Entry 7P5Z (electron microscopy, 3.30 A resolution); this record covers chains C and F of the 16 polymer chains in the assembly.

# Chain C
Molecule: DNA replication licensing factor MCM4
Source organism: Saccharomyces cerevisiae (strain ATCC 204508 / S288c)
Notes: EC 3.6.4.12
UniProtKB: P30665 (MCM4_YEAST); residues 1-933 here = UniProt positions 1-933
Chain sequence (933 residues; row label = number of the first residue in the row):
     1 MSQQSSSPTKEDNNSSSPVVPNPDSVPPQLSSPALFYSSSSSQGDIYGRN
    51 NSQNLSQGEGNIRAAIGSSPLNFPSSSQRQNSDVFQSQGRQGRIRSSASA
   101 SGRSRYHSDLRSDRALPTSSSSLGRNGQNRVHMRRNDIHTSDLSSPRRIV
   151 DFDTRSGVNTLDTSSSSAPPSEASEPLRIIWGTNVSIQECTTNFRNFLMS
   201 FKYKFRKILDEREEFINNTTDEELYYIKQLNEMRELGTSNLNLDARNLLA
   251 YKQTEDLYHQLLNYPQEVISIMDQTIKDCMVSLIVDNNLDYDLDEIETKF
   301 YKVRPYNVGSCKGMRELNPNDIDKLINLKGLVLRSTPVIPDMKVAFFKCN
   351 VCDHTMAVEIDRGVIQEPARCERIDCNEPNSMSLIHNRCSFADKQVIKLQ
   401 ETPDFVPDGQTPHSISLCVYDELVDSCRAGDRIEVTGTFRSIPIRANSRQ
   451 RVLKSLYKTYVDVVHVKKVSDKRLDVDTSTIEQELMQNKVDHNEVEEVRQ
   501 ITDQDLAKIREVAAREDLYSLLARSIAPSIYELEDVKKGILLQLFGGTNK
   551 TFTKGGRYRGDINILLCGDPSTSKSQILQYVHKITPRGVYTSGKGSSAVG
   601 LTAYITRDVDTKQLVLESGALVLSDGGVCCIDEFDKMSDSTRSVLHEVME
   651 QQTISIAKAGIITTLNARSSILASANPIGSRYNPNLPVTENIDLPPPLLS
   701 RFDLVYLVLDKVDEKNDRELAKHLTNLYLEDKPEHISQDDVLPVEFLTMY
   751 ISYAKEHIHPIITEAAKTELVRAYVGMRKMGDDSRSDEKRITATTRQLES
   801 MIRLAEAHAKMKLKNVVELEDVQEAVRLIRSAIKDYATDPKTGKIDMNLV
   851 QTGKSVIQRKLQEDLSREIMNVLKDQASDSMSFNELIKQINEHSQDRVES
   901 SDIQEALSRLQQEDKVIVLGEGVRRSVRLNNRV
Not modelled in the structure: 1-176, 205-219, 736-739, 783-785, 853-933
Metal / ion sites: Zn2+: C349, C352, C371, C376; Mg2+: S575 (together with ADP)
Small-molecule neighbours: ADP (adenosine-5'-diphosphate): S529, I530, Y531, L533, D569, P570, S571, T572, S573, K574, S575, Q576, L720, L724
Swiss-Prot annotation at these positions:
  - motif: S700 to D703 (Arginine finger)
  - binding site (ATP): G568 to S575
  - modified residue (Phosphoserine): S52, S56, S69
Reported in the primary citation:
  - post-translational modification sites: S171 (citing earlier work)
  - post-translational modification sites: S52, S56, S76, S77, S87

# Chain F
Molecule: DNA replication licensing factor MCM7
Source organism: Saccharomyces cerevisiae (strain ATCC 204508 / S288c)
Notes: EC 3.6.4.12
UniProtKB: P38132 (MCM7_YEAST); residues 1-845 here = UniProt positions 1-845
Chain sequence (845 residues; row label = number of the first residue in the row):
     1 MSAALPSIQLPVDYNNLFNEITDFLVTFKQDTLSSDATRNENEDENLDAE
    51 NIEQHLLEKGPKYMAMLQKVANRELNSVIIDLDDILQYQNEKFLQGTQAD
   101 DLVSAIQQNANHFTELFCRAIDNNMPLPTKEIDYKDDVLDVILNQRRLRN
   151 ERMLSDRTNEIRSENLMDTTMDPPSSMNDALREVVEDETELFPPNLTRRY
   201 FLYFKPLSQNCARRYRKKAISSKPLSVRQIKGDFLGQLITVRGIITRVSD
   251 VKPAVEVIAYTCDQCGYEVFQEVNSRTFTPLSECTSEECSQNQTKGQLFM
   301 STRASKFSAFQECKIQELSQQVPVGHIPRSLNIHVNGTLVRSLSPGDIVD
   351 VTGIFLPAPYTGFKALKAGLLTETYLEAQFVRQHKKKFASFSLTSDVEER
   401 VMELITSGDVYNRLAKSIAPEIYGNLDVKKALLLLLVGGVDKRVGDGMKI
   451 RGDINVCLMGDPGVAKSQLLKAICKISPRGVYTTGKGSSGVGLTAAVMKD
   501 PVTDEMILEGGALVLADNGICCIDEFDKMDESDRTAIHEVMEQQTISISK
   551 AGINTTLNARTSILAAANPLYGRYNPRLSPLDNINLPAALLSRFDILFLM
   601 LDIPSRDDDEKLAEHVTYVHMHNKQPDLDFTPVEPSKMREYIAYAKTKRP
   651 VMSEAVNDYVVQAYIRLRQDSKREMDSKFSFGQATPRTLLGIIRLSQALA
   701 KLRLADMVDIDDVEEALRLVRVSKESLYQETNKSKEDESPTTKIFTIIKK
   751 MLQETGKNTLSYENIVKTVRLRGFTMLQLSNCIQEYSYLNVWHLINEGNT
   801 LKFVDDGTMDTDQEDSLVSTPKLAPQTTASANVSAQDSDIDLQDA
Not modelled in the structure: 1-2, 32-58, 167-177, 730-845
Metal / ion sites: Zn2+: C262, C265, C284, C289; Mg2+: S467 (together with ADP)
Small-molecule neighbours:
  - ADP (adenosine-5'-diphosphate), molecule 1: E421, I422, Y423, N425, D461, P462, G463, V464, A465, K466, S467, Q468, L612, V616
  - ADP, molecule 2: I450, E542, R593, P686, R687, L690
Swiss-Prot annotation at these positions:
  - motif: S592 to D595 (Arginine finger)
  - binding site (ATP): Y423, G463, A465, K466, S467, N568, R593, R687
  - modified residue: T811 (Phosphothreonine), S819 (Phosphoserine), S838 (Phosphoserine)

# Interface between chain C and chain F
Residue-residue contacts (135; chain C residue first):
  I179(C) - Q145(F)
  W181(C) - Q145(F)
  W181(C) - E268(F)
  G182(C) - V141(F)
  G182(C) - I142(F)
  G182(C) - Q145(F)  hydrogen bond (backbone-side chain)
  T183(C) - Q145(F)  hydrogen bond (backbone-side chain)
  E255(C) - K135(F)
  D256(C) - Y134(F)
  D256(C) - K135(F)  salt bridge
  H259(C) - Y134(F)
  H259(C) - K135(F)  hydrogen bond
  Q260(C) - Y134(F)
  N263(C) - V138(F)
  N263(C) - R303(F)  hydrogen bond (backbone-side chain)
  Y264(C) - V138(F)
  Y264(C) - R303(F)
  R315(C) - R341(F)  hydrogen bond (backbone-side chain)
  E316(C) - R341(F)
  L317(C) - R341(F)  hydrogen bond (backbone-side chain)
  N318(C) - R341(F)  hydrogen bond
  P319(C) - A309(F)  hydrophobic
  I322(C) - R303(F)
  D323(C) - R303(F)  hydrogen bond (backbone-side chain)
  K324(C) - D137(F)  salt bridge
  D361(C) - F299(F)
  R362(C) - F299(F)
  V364(C) - Q297(F)
  V364(C) - F299(F)  hydrophobic
  Q366(C) - Q297(F)  hydrogen bond
  Q400(C) - T555(F)
  V406(C) - R560(F)  hydrogen bond (backbone-side chain)
  P407(C) - R560(F)  hydrogen bond (backbone-side chain)
  D408(C) - R479(F)
  D408(C) - D517(F)
  D408(C) - N518(F)  hydrogen bond
  G409(C) - R479(F)
  G409(C) - V514(F)
  G409(C) - D517(F)  hydrogen bond (backbone-side chain)
  T411(C) - L508(F)  hydrogen bond (side chain-backbone)
  T411(C) - V514(F)
  P412(C) - T555(F)
  P412(C) - T556(F)
  S441(C) - P253(F)
  R451(C) - P280(F)
  V452(C) - T277(F)
  V452(C) - F278(F)
  L453(C) - T277(F)
  L453(C) - F278(F)  hydrogen bond (backbone-backbone)
  K454(C) - R276(F)
  K454(C) - F278(F)
  S455(C) - V255(F)
  S455(C) - V273(F)
  S455(C) - S275(F)  hydrogen bond (side chain-backbone)
  S455(C) - R276(F)  hydrogen bond (backbone-backbone)
  S455(C) - T277(F)
  L456(C) - K252(F)
  L456(C) - P253(F)
  L456(C) - F310(F)  hydrophobic
  Y457(C) - P253(F)  hydrogen bond (backbone-backbone)
  Y457(C) - V255(F)  hydrophobic
  Y457(C) - M300(F)
  Y457(C) - F307(F)  hydrophobic
  T459(C) - K252(F)  hydrogen bond
  P528(C) - D446(F)
  S529(C) - V444(F)
  P570(C) - A589(F)  hydrophobic
  P570(C) - R687(F)  hydrogen bond (backbone-side chain)
  S571(C) - T685(F)  hydrogen bond
  S571(C) - P686(F)
  S571(C) - R687(F)
  S575(C) - E542(F)
  Q576(C) - M448(F)
  Q579(C) - Q543(F)
  Y580(C) - D446(F)
  Y580(C) - M448(F)  hydrophobic
  K583(C) - G447(F)  hydrogen bond (side chain-backbone)
  Y590(C) - E539(F)
  Y590(C) - Q543(F)  hydrogen bond
  Y590(C) - S547(F)  hydrogen bond (backbone-side chain)
  S592(C) - E539(F)
  K594(C) - E531(F)  salt bridge
  K594(C) - S532(F)
  K594(C) - T535(F)
  G595(C) - S549(F)  hydrogen bond (backbone-backbone)
  S596(C) - S549(F)
  S597(C) - S549(F)  hydrogen bond (backbone-backbone)
  S597(C) - K550(F)
  V599(C) - A551(F)  hydrophobic
  G600(C) - S549(F)  hydrogen bond (backbone-side chain)
  G600(C) - K550(F)
  G600(C) - A551(F)
  G600(C) - N554(F)
  L601(C) - S549(F)
  Y604(C) - G552(F)
  Y604(C) - I553(F)
  Y604(C) - N554(F)
  V609(C) - K499(F)
  V609(C) - D504(F)
  S618(C) - N554(F)
  G619(C) - N554(F)
  A620(C) - N554(F)
  E633(C) - H538(F)  salt bridge
  N676(C) - A589(F)
  S680(C) - A588(F)
  R681(C) - M675(F)
  D710(C) - R668(F)  salt bridge
  K711(C) - R668(F)
  V712(C) - K672(F)
  D717(C) - R668(F)  salt bridge
  R718(C) - Q662(F)
  R718(C) - I665(F)
  A721(C) - V661(F)  hydrophobic
  A721(C) - Y664(F)  hydrophobic
  K722(C) - D658(F)  salt bridge
  K722(C) - V661(F)
  T725(C) - N657(F)  hydrogen bond (backbone-side chain)
  L727(C) - K442(F)
  L727(C) - V444(F)  hydrophobic
  Y728(C) - K442(F)
  Y728(C) - I450(F)
  Y728(C) - V651(F)
  Y728(C) - M652(F)  hydrogen bond (backbone-backbone)
  Y728(C) - Q697(F)
  L729(C) - V651(F)
  L729(C) - M652(F)
  L729(C) - N657(F)
  E730(C) - K442(F)  hydrogen bond (backbone-side chain)
  E730(C) - V651(F)
  D731(C) - K442(F)  hydrogen bond (backbone-side chain)
  D731(C) - R649(F)  salt bridge
  P733(C) - R443(F)
  P733(C) - V444(F)
  P733(C) - G445(F)
  V744(C) - D446(F)
Also at the interface, not in a pair above, chain C (89 interface residues in all): I180, Q266, T591, L623, K636, E714, L720, N726, K732
Also at the interface, not in a pair above, chain F (95 interface residues in all): R146, R149, A254, T261, T279, T302, S308, T503, E505, M506, I548, L557, L581, S653, V660, Q669, Q683, L689, L690, I693

# Overview
89 residues of chain C and 95 residues of chain F are in contact, with 31 hydrogen bonds and 8 salt bridges.
Polar contacts include D256(C)-K135(F), K324(C)-D137(F) and K594(C)-E531(F). One ADP molecule is bound between
chain C and chain F. Chain F binds ADP. From the paper: modification sites S171(C), S52(C) and S56(C) among
others.
Chain C is DNA replication licensing factor MCM4 and chain F is DNA replication licensing factor MCM7, both
from Saccharomyces cerevisiae (strain ATCC 204508 / S288c); the structure, Structure of a DNA-loaded MCM
double hexamer engaged with the Dbf4-dependent kinase, was determined by electron microscopy (same publication
as 7P30).
